PDB entry 2RL7 | X-ray diffraction, 2.00 A resolution | chains A and B

# Chain A (and B)
Name: Cation-dependent mannose-6-phosphate receptor
Source organism: Bos taurus
Notes: chain B of this document is another copy of the same molecule, construct and numbering; everything in this record applies to it too
Reference sequence: P11456 (MPRD_BOVIN); residues 1-154 here correspond to UniProt positions 29-182 (UniProt number = residue number + 28)
Sequence (154 residues; row label = number of the first residue in the row):
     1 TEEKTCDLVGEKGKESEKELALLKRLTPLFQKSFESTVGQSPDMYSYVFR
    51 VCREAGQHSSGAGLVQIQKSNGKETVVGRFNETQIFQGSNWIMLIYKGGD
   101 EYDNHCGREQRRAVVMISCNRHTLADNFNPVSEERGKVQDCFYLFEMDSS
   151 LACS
Disordered / not traced: 1-2, 11-14 (chain B: 1-2, 11-15)
Construct notes: engineered mutation Gln31 (Asn59 in P11456), Gln57 (Asn85 in P11456), Gln68 (Asn96 in P11456), Gln87 (Asn115 in P11456)
Cystine bridges: Cys6-Cys52, Cys106-Cys141, Cys119-Cys153

# Interface between chain A and chain B
Pairs across the interface - 29 pairs, chain A then chain B:
  Gln84(A) with Asp140(B), hydrogen bond (side chain-backbone)
  Phe86(A) with Val131(B), hydrophobic; Ser132(B); Phe142(B), hydrophobic
  Gln87(A) with Val131(B)
  Gly88(A) with Glu146(B)
  Ser89(A) with Glu146(B)
  Trp91(A) with Ser118(B); Leu144(B), hydrophobic
  Met93(A) with Met93(B), hydrophobic; Leu144(B), hydrophobic
  Ile95(A) with Phe142(B), hydrophobic
  Arg112(A) with Glu109(B), salt bridge
  Met116(A) with Trp91(B); Met116(B), hydrophobic
  Ser118(A) with Ser89(B); Trp91(B), hydrogen bond
  Val131(A) with Phe86(B), hydrophobic; Gln87(B)
  Ser132(A) with Phe86(B)
  Asp140(A) with Gln84(B), hydrogen bond (backbone-side chain)
  Phe142(A) with Met93(B), hydrophobic; Ile95(B), hydrophobic; Arg112(B)
  Leu144(A) with Trp91(B), hydrophobic; Met93(B), hydrophobic
  Glu146(A) with Gly88(B); Ser89(B), hydrogen bond (side chain-backbone); Trp91(B)
Also at the interface, not in a pair above, chain A (18 interface residues in all): Asp148

# Summary
The chain A/chain B interface involves 18 residues from each chain, with 4 hydrogen bonds and 1 salt bridge.
Polar pairs include Arg112(A)-Glu109(B), Gln84(A)-Asp140(B) and Ser118(A)-Trp91(B).
Both chains are Cation-dependent mannose-6-phosphate receptor (Bos taurus). Entry 2RL7 (Crystal Structure
cation-dependent mannose 6-phosphate receptor at pH 4.8) was determined by X-ray diffraction together with
3CY4, 2RL8, 2RL9 and 2RLB from the same study.
